PDB entry 6IDH | X-ray diffraction, 2.50 A resolution | chains L and H

Chain L:
Protein: Anti-(6-4) photoproduct antibody 64M-5 Fab (light chain)
Source organism: Mus musculus
Notes: antibody fragment or engineered binder
Amino-acid sequence (217 residues; each row starts with the number of its first residue; note: 1 number in that range is skipped by the numbering (no residue carries it; nothing is unmodelled there); a row labelled like 27A-27E holds insertion residues (27A, then the next letters in order)):
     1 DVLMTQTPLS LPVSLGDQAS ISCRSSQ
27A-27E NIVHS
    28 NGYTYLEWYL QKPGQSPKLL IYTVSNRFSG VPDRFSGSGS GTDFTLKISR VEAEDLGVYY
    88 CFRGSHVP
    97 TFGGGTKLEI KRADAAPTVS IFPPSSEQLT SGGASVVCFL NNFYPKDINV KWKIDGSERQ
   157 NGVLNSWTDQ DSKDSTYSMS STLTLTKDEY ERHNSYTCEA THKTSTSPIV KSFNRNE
Disulfides: Cys23-Cys88, Cys134-Cys194

Chain H:
Protein: Anti-(6-4) photoproduct antibody 64M-5 Fab (heavy chain)
Source organism: Mus musculus
Notes: antibody fragment or engineered binder
Amino-acid sequence (221 residues; row label = number of the first residue in the row; note: 15 numbers in that range are skipped by the numbering (no residue carries them; nothing is unmodelled there); a row labelled like 82A-82C holds insertion residues (82A, then the next letters in order)):
     1 EVQLQQSGTV LARPGASVKM SCKASGYTFT NYWMHWIKQR PGQGLEWIGT IY
   52A P
    53 GNSDTTYSQK FKGKAKLTAV TSTSTAYMEL
82A-82C SSL
    83 TNEDSAVYYC SRRNYGSS
100I-100K YAM
   101 DYWGQGTSVT VSSAKTTPPS VYPLAPGSAA
   133 QTNSMVTLGC LVKGYFPEPV TV
   156 TW
   162 NSGSLSSG
   171 VHTFPAVLQS
   183 DLYTLSSSVT VPSS
   199 TW
   202 PSETVTCNVA HPASSTKVDK KI
   226 VPRD
Unresolved in the structure: 129-130, 133-134
Disulfides: Cys22-Cys92, Cys142-Cys208

How chain L and chain H interact:
Pairs across the interface - 76 pairs, chain L then chain H:
  Glu34(L) with Arg95(H), salt bridge; Tyr100I(H); Ala100J(H)
  Tyr36(L) with Ala100J(H); Met100K(H), hydrogen bond (side chain-backbone); Trp103(H), hydrophobic
  Gln38(L) with Gln39(H), hydrogen bond; Leu45(H); Tyr91(H), hydrogen bond
  Gln42(L) with Tyr91(H), hydrogen bond (backbone-side chain)
  Ser43(L) with Tyr91(H); Gly104(H), hydrogen bond (side chain-backbone); Gln105(H)
  Pro44(L) with Leu45(H), hydrophobic; Tyr91(H); Trp103(H)
  Leu46(L) with Ala100J(H), hydrophobic; Met100K(H)
  Tyr49(L) with Ser99(H), hydrogen bond (side chain-backbone); Ser100(H); Tyr100I(H); Ala100J(H), hydrophobic
  Phe55(L) with Ser100(H); Asp101(H)
  Tyr87(L) with Gln39(H); Gln43(H); Gly44(H); Leu45(H), hydrophobic
  Phe89(L) with Met100K(H), hydrophobic
  Gly91(L) with Arg95(H)
  His93(L) with Thr58(H)
  Pro95(L) with Trp47(H)
  Phe98(L) with Ile37(H), hydrophobic; Leu45(H); Glu46(H); Trp47(H); Met100K(H), hydrophobic; Trp103(H), hydrophobic
  Ser116(L) with Thr139(H)
  Phe118(L) with Leu124(H); Ala125(H); Pro126(H); Thr139(H)
  Pro119(L) with Ala125(H); Arg228(H)
  Pro120(L) with Arg228(H)
  Ser121(L) with Tyr122(H); Pro123(H)
  Glu123(L) with Tyr122(H); Pro123(H)
  Gln124(L) with Tyr122(H); Lys145(H)
  Ser127(L) with Tyr122(H)
  Ser131(L) with Leu143(H); Lys145(H)
  Val133(L) with Leu124(H), hydrophobic
  Phe135(L) with Phe174(H), hydrophobic; Ser188(H); Ser189(H); Ser190(H)
  Asn137(L) with His172(H); Phe174(H); Ser190(H), hydrogen bond
  Asn138(L) with His172(H), hydrogen bond
  Asn161(L) with Val177(H)
  Ser162(L) with Phe174(H); Pro175(H), hydrogen bond (side chain-backbone); Val177(H)
  Trp163(L) with Pro175(H)
  Thr164(L) with Phe174(H)
  Ser174(L) with His172(H), hydrogen bond; Phe174(H)
  Met175(L) with Phe174(H)
  Ser176(L) with Phe174(H); Ser188(H), hydrogen bond
  Thr180(L) with Lys145(H)
Interface residues without a listed pair, chain L (39 interface residues in all): Tyr32, Thr50, Leu160
Interface residues without a listed pair, chain H (41 interface residues in all): Gly106, Gly127, Leu140, Gly141, Thr173, Lys221

In short:
39 residues of chain L and 41 residues of chain H are in contact, with 11 hydrogen bonds and 1 salt bridge.
Polar contacts include Glu34(L)-Arg95(H), Tyr36(L)-Met100K(H) and Gln38(L)-Gln39(H).
Here chain L is Anti-(6-4) photoproduct antibody 64M-5 Fab (light chain) and chain H is Anti-(6-4)
photoproduct antibody 64M-5 Fab (heavy chain), both from Mus musculus. Entry 6IDH (Antibody 64M-5 Fab in
ligand-free form) was determined by X-ray diffraction together with 6IDG from the same study.
